Entry 6VXZ (electron microscopy, 3.42 A resolution); this record covers chains A and B of the 4 polymer chains in the assembly.

== Chain A (and B) ==
Protein: SthK
Organism: Spirochaeta thermophila (strain ATCC 700085 / DSM 6578 / Z-1203)
Notes: chain B of this document is another copy of the same molecule, construct and numbering; everything in this record applies to it too
UniProtKB: G0GA88 (G0GA88_SPITZ); residues 1-420 here = UniProt positions 1-420
Amino-acid sequence (456 residues; row label = number of the first residue in the row; numbers below 1 keep their minus sign (Met-18 is residue -18)):
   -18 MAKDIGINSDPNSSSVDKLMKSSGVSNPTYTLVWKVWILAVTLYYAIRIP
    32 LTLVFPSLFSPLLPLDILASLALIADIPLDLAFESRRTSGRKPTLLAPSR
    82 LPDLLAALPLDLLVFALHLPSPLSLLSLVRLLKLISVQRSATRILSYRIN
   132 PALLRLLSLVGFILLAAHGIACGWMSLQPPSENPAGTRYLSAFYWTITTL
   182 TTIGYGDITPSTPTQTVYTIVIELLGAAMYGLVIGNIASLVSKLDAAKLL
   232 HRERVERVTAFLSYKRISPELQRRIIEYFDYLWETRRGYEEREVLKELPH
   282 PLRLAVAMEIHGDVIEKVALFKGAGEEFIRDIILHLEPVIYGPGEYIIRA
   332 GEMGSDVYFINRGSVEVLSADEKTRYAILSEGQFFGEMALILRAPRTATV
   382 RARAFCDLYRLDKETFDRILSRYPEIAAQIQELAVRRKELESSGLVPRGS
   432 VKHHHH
Disordered / not traced: -18 to 8, 64-78, 413-437
Construct notes: expression tag (-18 to 0, 421-437); engineered mutation Ala300 (Pro in G0GA88)
Residues lining bound ligands:
  - adenosine-3',5'-cyclic-monophosphate (CMP): Val348, Tyr357, Ala358, Phe366, Gly367, Glu368, Met369, Ala370, Pro376, Arg377, Thr378, Ala379
  - phosphatidylglycerol (PGW; (1R)-2-{[(S)-{[(2S)-2,3-dihydroxypropyl]oxy}(hydroxy)phosphoryl]oxy}-1-[(hexadecanoyloxy)methyl]ethyl (9Z)-octadec-9-enoate), molecule 1: Ala21, Leu24, Tyr25, Ile28, Arg29, Leu32
  - phosphatidylglycerol (PGW), molecule 2: Pro31, Leu34, Ser102, Ser105, Leu106, Leu109, Phe143, Ala147, Gly150, Gly154, Ser157, Leu158
  - phosphatidylglycerol (PGW), molecule 3: Leu32, Phe36, Ser38, Leu145, His149, Ala166, Gly167, Tyr170
  - phosphatidylglycerol (PGW), molecule 4: Gln119, Arg120, Thr123, Arg136, Ser139, Leu140, Phe143, Leu205, Leu206, Ala208, Ala209, Leu213
  - phosphatidylglycerol (PGW), molecule 5: Ile130, Asn131, Leu134, Leu138, Leu221, Lys224, Leu225
  - phosphatidylglycerol (PGW), molecule 6: Leu137, Val141, Ile144, Leu181, Tyr211, Val214, Ile218, Leu221, Leu225
  - phosphatidylglycerol (PGW), molecule 7: Gly167, Thr168, Tyr170, Leu171, Phe174
  - phosphatidylglycerol (PGW), molecule 8: Pro194, Thr195, Val198, Ile201
From the paper describing this entry:
  - mutagenesis - P300A (Kd 24 uM): increased binding to adenosine-3',5'-cyclic-monophosphate

== Chain A / chain B interface ==
Residue-residue contacts (64; chain A residue first):
  Leu171(A) - Pro194(B)  hydrophobic
  Leu171(A) - Thr197(B)
  Tyr175(A) - Pro191(B)
  Tyr175(A) - Thr200(B)
  Tyr175(A) - Glu204(B)
  Ile178(A) - Glu204(B)
  Thr179(A) - Glu204(B)
  Thr182(A) - Thr183(B)
  Thr182(A) - Glu204(B)
  Thr182(A) - Ala208(B)
  Thr183(A) - Thr183(B)
  Ile184(A) - Thr180(B)
  Ile184(A) - Thr183(B)
  Ile184(A) - Ile184(B)
  Ile184(A) - Gly185(B)
  Ile184(A) - Glu204(B)
  Gly185(A) - Gly185(B)
  Tyr186(A) - Trp176(B)  hydrogen bond
  Tyr186(A) - Thr180(B)  hydrogen bond
  Tyr186(A) - Gly185(B)
  Tyr186(A) - Tyr186(B)
  Tyr186(A) - Gly187(B)
  Tyr186(A) - Glu204(B)
  Asp188(A) - Thr190(B)
  Tyr211(A) - Ala208(B)  hydrogen bond (side chain-backbone)
  Tyr211(A) - Tyr211(B)
  Ile215(A) - Gly212(B)
  Ile215(A) - Ile215(B)  hydrophobic
  Ile218(A) - Gly212(B)
  Ala219(A) - Gly216(B)
  Val222(A) - Gly216(B)
  Val222(A) - Ser220(B)
  Asp226(A) - Pro132(B)
  Asp226(A) - Arg136(B)  salt bridge
  Lys229(A) - Ser127(B)
  Lys229(A) - Tyr128(B)
  Leu230(A) - Pro132(B)  hydrophobic
  Glu234(A) - Tyr270(B)  hydrogen bond
  Arg235(A) - Glu278(B)
  Arg238(A) - Val275(B)
  Arg238(A) - Glu278(B)  salt bridge
  Val239(A) - Glu278(B)
  Phe242(A) - Glu272(B)
  Phe242(A) - Val275(B)  hydrophobic
  Phe242(A) - Leu276(B)  hydrophobic
  Tyr245(A) - Arg267(B)  hydrogen bond
  Tyr245(A) - Arg343(B)  hydrogen bond
  Tyr245(A) - Asp388(B)  hydrogen bond
  Lys246(A) - Glu272(B)  salt bridge
  Lys246(A) - Asn342(B)
  Lys246(A) - Tyr390(B)  hydrogen bond
  Arg247(A) - Arg343(B)
  Ile248(A) - Glu290(B)
  Ser249(A) - Glu290(B)  hydrogen bond (backbone-side chain)
  Leu252(A) - Ala286(B)
  Leu252(A) - Val287(B)
  Tyr259(A) - Pro280(B)
  Ile321(A) - Pro282(B)
  Glu326(A) - Leu283(B)
  Arg330(A) - Glu307(B)  salt bridge
  Gly332(A) - Glu308(B)
  Glu333(A) - Glu307(B)
  Glu333(A) - Glu308(B)
  Met334(A) - Glu308(B)  hydrogen bond (backbone-side chain)
Interface residues without a listed pair, chain A (49 interface residues in all): Phe174, Ser223, Leu225, Arg233, Arg255, Ile256, Phe260, Glu271, Arg273, Val320, Tyr322, Gly335, Arg391
Interface residues without a listed pair, chain B (56 interface residues in all): Asn131, Val198, Ile201, Leu205, Gly207, Leu213, Asn217, Lys224, Tyr262, Thr266, Lys277, Leu279, His281, Ile291, Arg311

== Overview ==
Chain A and chain B form an interface of 49 and 56 residues respectively; the contacts include 10 hydrogen
bonds and 4 salt bridges. Polar contacts include Asp226(A)-Arg136(B), Arg238(A)-Glu278(B) and
Lys246(A)-Glu272(B). Ligands of chain A: adenosine-3',5'-cyclic-monophosphate and 8 copies of
phosphatidylglycerol. The paper reports that P300A of chain A increases binding to
adenosine-3',5'-cyclic-monophosphate.
Chain A and chain B are both SthK (Spirochaeta thermophila (strain ATCC 700085 / DSM 6578 / Z-1203)); the
structure, SthK P300A cyclic nucleotide-gated potassium channel in the closed state, in complex with cAMP, was
determined by electron microscopy together with 6VY0 from the same study.
